7T3J - chains J and K of the 12 polymer chains in the assembly; structure by electron microscopy, 3.20 A resolution.

== Chain J (and K) ==
Molecule: AcrIF24
Notes: chain K of this document is another copy of the same molecule, construct and numbering; everything in this record applies to it too
Sequence (228 residues; row label = number of the first residue in the row):
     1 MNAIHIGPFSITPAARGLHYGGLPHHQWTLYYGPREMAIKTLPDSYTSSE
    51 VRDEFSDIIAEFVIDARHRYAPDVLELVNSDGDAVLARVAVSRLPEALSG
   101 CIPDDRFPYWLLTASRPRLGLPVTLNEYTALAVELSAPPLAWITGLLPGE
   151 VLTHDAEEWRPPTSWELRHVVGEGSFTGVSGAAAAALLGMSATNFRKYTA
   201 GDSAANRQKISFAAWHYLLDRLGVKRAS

== Interface between chain J and chain K ==
Residue-residue contacts - 46 pairs, chain J then chain K:
  Leu77(J) with Leu125(K), hydrophobic
  Leu86(J) with Leu125(K)
  Ala87(J) with Leu125(K), hydrophobic
  Tyr109(J) with Leu86(K); Tyr109(K)
  Leu125(J) with Leu77(K), hydrophobic; Leu86(K), hydrophobic; Ala87(K), hydrophobic
  Asn126(J) with Ala87(K); Arg88(K), hydrogen bond (side chain-backbone)
  Tyr128(J) with Thr129(K)
  Thr129(J) with Tyr128(K), hydrogen bond; Ala132(K)
  Ala132(J) with Val133(K)
  Val133(J) with Ala132(K); Ser136(K); Ser228(K)
  Ser136(J) with Val133(K)
  His154(J) with Tyr217(K), hydrogen bond; Arg221(K), hydrogen bond
  Ala156(J) with Gly189(K)
  Leu187(J) with Phe212(K)
  Leu188(J) with Phe212(K); Ala213(K)
  Gly189(J) with Ala156(K); Phe212(K)
  Phe212(J) with Leu187(K); Leu188(K); Gly189(K); Tyr217(K)
  Ala213(J) with Leu188(K), hydrophobic; Ala214(K), hydrophobic; Tyr217(K), hydrophobic
  Ala214(J) with Ala213(K), hydrophobic
  His216(J) with Tyr217(K), hydrogen bond
  Tyr217(J) with His154(K), hydrogen bond; Phe212(K), hydrophobic; Ala213(K), hydrophobic; His216(K)
  Asp220(J) with Asp220(K)
  Arg221(J) with His154(K), hydrogen bond
  Arg226(J) with Asp220(K), salt bridge; Arg226(K); Ala227(K)
  Ser228(J) with Val133(K); Ser228(K)
Interface residues without a listed pair, chain J (26 interface residues in all): Arg88
Interface residues without a listed pair, chain K (28 interface residues in all): Val89, Asn126

== In short ==
26 residues of chain J and 28 residues of chain K are in contact, with 7 hydrogen bonds and 1 salt bridge.
Polar pairs include Arg226(J)-Asp220(K), Asn126(J)-Arg88(K) and Thr129(J)-Tyr128(K).
Chain J and chain K are both AcrIF24; the structure, Cryo-EM structure of Csy-AcrIF24, was determined by
electron microscopy together with 7T3K, 7T3L, 7TAW and 7TAX from the same study.
